1YKT - chains A and B; structure by X-ray diffraction, 1.70 A resolution.

Chain A:
Name: Trypsin II
Source organism: Rattus norvegicus
Notes: EC 3.4.21.4
UniProtKB: P00763 (TRY2_RAT); the construct lacks a stretch of the UniProt sequence and is renumbered around it, so the offset changes along the chain: 16-34 = UniProt 24-42; 37-64 = UniProt 43-70; 66-125 = UniProt 71-130; 127-130 = UniProt 131-134; 6 more segments
Amino-acid sequence (223 residues; numbered 16 to 245 plus 3 insertion-coded residues; 10 numbers in that range are skipped by the numbering (no residue carries them; nothing is unmodelled there); the number before each row is that of its first residue):
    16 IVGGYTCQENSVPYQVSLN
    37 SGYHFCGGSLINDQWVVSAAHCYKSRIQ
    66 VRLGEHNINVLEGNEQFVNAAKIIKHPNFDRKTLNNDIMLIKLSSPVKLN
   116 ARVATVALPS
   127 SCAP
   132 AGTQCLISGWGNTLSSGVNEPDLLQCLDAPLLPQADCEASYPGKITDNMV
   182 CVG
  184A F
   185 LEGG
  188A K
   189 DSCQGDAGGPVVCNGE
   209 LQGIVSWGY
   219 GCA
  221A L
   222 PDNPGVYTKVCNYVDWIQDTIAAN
Disulfide bonds: Cys22-Cys157, Cys42-Cys58, Cys128-Cys232, Cys136-Cys201, Cys168-Cys182, Cys191-Cys220
Sequence notes: engineered mutation Ala195 (Ser200 in P00763)
Bound ions: Ca2+: Glu70, Asn72, Val75, Glu77, Glu80

Chain B:
Name: Pancreatic trypsin inhibitor
Source organism: Bos taurus
UniProtKB: P00974 (BPT1_BOVIN); residues 1-56 here correspond to UniProt positions 36-91 (UniProt number = residue number + 35)
Amino-acid sequence (56 residues; row label = number of the first residue in the row):
     1 RPDFCLEPPYTGPCKARIIRYFYNAKAGLCQTFVYGGCRAKRNNFKSAED
    51 CMRTCG
Disulfide bonds: Cys5-Cys55, Cys14-Cys38, Cys30-Cys51
Curated features (UniProtKB/Swiss-Prot):
  - site: Lys15, Ala16 (Reactive bond for trypsin)

Interface between chain A and chain B:
Residue-residue contacts (37; chain A residue first):
  Tyr39(A) - Arg17(B)
  Tyr39(A) - Ile18(B)
  Tyr39(A) - Ile19(B)  hydrogen bond (side chain-backbone)
  His40(A) - Arg17(B)
  Phe41(A) - Ala16(B)
  Phe41(A) - Arg17(B)  hydrogen bond (backbone-backbone)
  Cys42(A) - Ala16(B)  hydrophobic
  His57(A) - Cys14(B)
  His57(A) - Lys15(B)  hydrogen bond (side chain-backbone)
  His57(A) - Ala16(B)
  His57(A) - Gly36(B)
  Lys60(A) - Ile18(B)
  Lys97(A) - Arg39(B)
  Leu99(A) - Cys14(B)  hydrophobic
  Leu99(A) - Cys38(B)  hydrophobic
  Glu151(A) - Arg17(B)  salt bridge
  Asp189(A) - Lys15(B)  salt bridge
  Ser190(A) - Lys15(B)  hydrogen bond
  Cys191(A) - Lys15(B)
  Gln192(A) - Thr11(B)
  Gln192(A) - Cys14(B)  hydrogen bond (side chain-backbone)
  Gln192(A) - Lys15(B)
  Gln192(A) - Ala16(B)
  Gly193(A) - Lys15(B)  hydrogen bond (backbone-backbone)
  Gly193(A) - Ala16(B)
  Gly193(A) - Arg17(B)
  Asp194(A) - Lys15(B)  hydrogen bond (backbone-backbone)
  Ala195(A) - Lys15(B)  hydrogen bond (backbone-backbone)
  Ala195(A) - Ala16(B)
  Val213(A) - Lys15(B)
  Ser214(A) - Cys14(B)
  Ser214(A) - Lys15(B)  hydrogen bond (backbone-backbone)
  Trp215(A) - Pro13(B)
  Trp215(A) - Lys15(B)
  Gly216(A) - Pro13(B)  hydrogen bond (backbone-backbone)
  Gly216(A) - Lys15(B)
  Gly226(A) - Lys15(B)
Other interface residues (no listed pair), chain A (24 interface residues in all): Arg96, Tyr217, Gly219
Other interface residues (no listed pair), chain B (14 interface residues in all): Gly12, Val34, Gly37

Summary:
24 residues of chain A and 14 residues of chain B are in contact, with 10 hydrogen bonds and 2 salt bridges.
Polar contacts include Glu151(A)-Arg17(B), Asp189(A)-Lys15(B) and Tyr39(A)-Ile19(B). The Ca2+ site is built by
Glu70(A), Asn72(A), Val75(A), Glu77(A) and Glu80(A).
Chain A is Trypsin II (Rattus norvegicus) and chain B is Pancreatic trypsin inhibitor (Bos taurus); the
structure, Trypsin/Bpti complex mutant, was determined by X-ray diffraction (same publication as 1YLC and
1YLD).
